PDB entry 1PV6 | X-ray diffraction, 3.50 A resolution | chain A

[Chain A]
Name: Lactose permease
Source organism: Escherichia coli
UniProt: P02920 (LACY_ECOLI); numbering as in UniProt (aligned over 1-417)
Sequence (417 residues; numbered 1 to 417; the number before each row is that of its first residue):
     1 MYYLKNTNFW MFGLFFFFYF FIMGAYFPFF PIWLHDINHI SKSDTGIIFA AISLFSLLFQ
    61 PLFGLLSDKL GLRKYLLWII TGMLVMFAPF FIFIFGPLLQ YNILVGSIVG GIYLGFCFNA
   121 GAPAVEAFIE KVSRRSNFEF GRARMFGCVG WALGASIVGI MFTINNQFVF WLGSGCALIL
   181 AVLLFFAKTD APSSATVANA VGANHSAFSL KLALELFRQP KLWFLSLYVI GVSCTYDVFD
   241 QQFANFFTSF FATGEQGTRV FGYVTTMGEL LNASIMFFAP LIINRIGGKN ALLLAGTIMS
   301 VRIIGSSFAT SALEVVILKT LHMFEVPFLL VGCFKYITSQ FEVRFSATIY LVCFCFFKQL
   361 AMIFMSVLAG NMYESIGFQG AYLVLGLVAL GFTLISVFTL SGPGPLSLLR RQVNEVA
Construct notes: engineered mutation Gly-154 (Cys in P02920)
Swiss-Prot annotation at these positions:
  - site: Glu-126 (Substrate binding), Arg-144 (Substrate binding), Glu-269 (Substrate binding and proton translocation), Arg-302 (Proton translocation), His-322 (Proton translocation), Glu-325 (Proton translocation)
  - modified residue: Met-1 (N-formylmethionine)
  - mutagenesis: Leu-65 (L65V: No change in transport activity), Gly-96 (G96A: No change in transport activity), Ala-122 (A122S: No change in transport activity), Asp-237 (D237N/G: Loss of activity), Val-264 (V264A: No change in transport activity), Ala-279 (A279S: No change in transport activity), Cys-355 (C355Q: No change in transport activity), Lys-358 (K358T: Loss of activity), Val-367 (V367A: Increases transport of melibiose and impairs transport of TMG)
From the paper describing this entry:
  - mutagenesis - C154G, R302A, R302S: abolished catalytic activity (citing earlier work)
  - mutagenesis - C154G: increased stability (citing earlier work)
  - mutagenesis - A122F, A122Y: abolished binding to disaccharide substrates (citing earlier work)
  - mutagenesis - A122F: unchanged binding to galactose (citing earlier work)

[In short]
Curated annotation (UniProt) lists 9 mutagenesis sites. From the paper: C154G, R302A and R302S abolish
catalytic activity; A122F and A122Y abolish binding to disaccharide substrates.
Chain A is Lactose permease (Escherichia coli); the structure, Crystal structure of lactose permease, was
determined by X-ray diffraction, deposited together with 1PV7.
